8GIZ - chains B and F of the 8 polymer chains in the assembly; structure by electron microscopy, 2.70 A resolution.

Chain B:
Molecule: DNA polymerase III subunit tau
Source organism: Escherichia coli K-12
Notes: EC 2.7.7.7
UniProt: P06710 (DPO3X_ECOLI), isoform P06710-2; residues 1-430 here = UniProt positions 1-430
Sequence (431 residues; row label = number of the first residue in the row):
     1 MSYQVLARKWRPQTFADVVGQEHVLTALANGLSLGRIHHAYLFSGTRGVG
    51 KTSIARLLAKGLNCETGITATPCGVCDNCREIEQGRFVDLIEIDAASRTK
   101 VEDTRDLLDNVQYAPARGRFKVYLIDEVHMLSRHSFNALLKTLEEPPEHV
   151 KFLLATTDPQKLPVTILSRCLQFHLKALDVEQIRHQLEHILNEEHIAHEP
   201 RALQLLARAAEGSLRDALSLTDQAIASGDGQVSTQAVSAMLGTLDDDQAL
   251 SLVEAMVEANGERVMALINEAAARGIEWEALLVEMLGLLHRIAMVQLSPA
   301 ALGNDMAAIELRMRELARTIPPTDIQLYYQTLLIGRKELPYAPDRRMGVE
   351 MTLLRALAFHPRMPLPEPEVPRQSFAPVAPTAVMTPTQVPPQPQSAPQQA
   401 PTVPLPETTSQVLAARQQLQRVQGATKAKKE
Disordered / not traced: 1, 370-431
Differences from the reference sequence: expression tag (431)
Metal / ion sites: Mg2+: Thr-52 (together with ATP-gamma-S); Zn2+: Cys-64, Cys-73, Cys-76, Cys-79
Small-molecule neighbours: ATP-gamma-S (AGS; phosphothiophosphoric acid-adenylate ester): Leu-6, Ala-7, Trp-10, Arg-11, Pro-12, Asp-17, Val-18, Val-19, Thr-46, Arg-47, Gly-48, Val-49, Gly-50, Lys-51, Thr-52, Ser-53, Glu-127, Thr-157, Leu-178, Gln-186, Leu-214, Arg-215
UniProt features mapped onto this chain:
  - binding site (ATP): Gly-45 to Thr-52
  - binding site (Zn(2+)): Cys-64, Cys-73, Cys-76, Cys-79
  - mutagenesis: Gly-118 (G118D: In dnaX2016(Ts); present in both isoforms, unable to grow at 42 degrees Celsius)
From the paper describing this entry:
  - binding site for ATP-gamma-S: Arg-169

Chain F:
Molecule: DNA polymerase III subunit psi
Source organism: Escherichia coli K-12
Notes: EC 2.7.7.7
UniProt: P28632 (HOLD_ECOLI); residue numbers follow UniProt; this construct covers 1-137
Sequence (137 residues; row label = number of the first residue in the row):
     1 MTSRRDWQLQQLGITQWSLRRPGALQGEIAIAIPAHVRLVMVANDLPALT
    51 DPLVSDVLRALTVSPDQVLQLTPEKIAMLPQGSHCNSWRLGTDEPLSLEG
   101 AQVASPALTDLRANPTARAALWQQICTYEHDFFPRND
Disordered / not traced: 1, 37-137

How chain B and chain F interact:
Pairs across the interface (26):
  Met-256(B) with Arg-21(F)
  Ala-259(B) with Arg-21(F)
  Glu-262(B) with Gln-26(F), hydrogen bond
  Asp-324(B) with Arg-21(F), salt bridge
  Tyr-328(B) with Arg-21(F), hydrogen bond
  Thr-331(B) with Trp-17(F)
  Arg-355(B) with Trp-17(F)
  Leu-357(B) with Arg-21(F), hydrogen bond (backbone-side chain); Ala-24(F), hydrophobic
  Ala-358(B) with Leu-19(F); Arg-21(F); Ala-24(F), hydrophobic; Leu-25(F), hydrophobic
  Phe-359(B) with Ser-18(F); Leu-19(F)
  His-360(B) with Trp-17(F); Ser-18(F), hydrogen bond (backbone-side chain); Arg-20(F), hydrogen bond
  Pro-361(B) with Thr-15(F); Trp-17(F)
  Arg-362(B) with Asp-6(F), salt bridge; Thr-15(F); Gln-16(F), hydrogen bond (backbone-backbone)
  Pro-364(B) with Gln-10(F)
  Leu-365(B) with Thr-2(F)
  Glu-367(B) with Trp-7(F)
Interface residues without a listed pair, chain B (19 interface residues in all): Ile-334, Leu-354, Ala-356

Overview:
Chain B and chain F form an interface of 19 and 14 residues respectively, with 6 hydrogen bonds and 2 salt
bridges. Polar pairs include Asp-324(B)/Arg-21(F), Arg-362(B)/Asp-6(F) and Glu-262(B)/Gln-26(F). Ligands of
chain B: ATP-gamma-S. The paper reports a binding site for ATP-gamma-S at Arg-169(B).
Chain B is DNA polymerase III subunit tau and chain F is DNA polymerase III subunit psi, both from Escherichia
coli K-12; the structure, E. coli clamp loader with open clamp, was determined by electron microscopy together
with 8GIY, 8GJ0, 8GJ1, 8GJ2 and 8GJ3 from the same study.
